3BN3 - chains A and B; structure by X-ray diffraction, 2.10 A resolution.

[Chain A]
Name: Integrin alpha-L
Source organism: Homo sapiens
Notes: fragment: I domain
Reference sequence: P20701 (ITAL_HUMAN); residues 129-307 here correspond to UniProt positions 154-332 (UniProt number = residue number + 25)
Amino-acid sequence (180 residues; each row starts with the number of its first residue):
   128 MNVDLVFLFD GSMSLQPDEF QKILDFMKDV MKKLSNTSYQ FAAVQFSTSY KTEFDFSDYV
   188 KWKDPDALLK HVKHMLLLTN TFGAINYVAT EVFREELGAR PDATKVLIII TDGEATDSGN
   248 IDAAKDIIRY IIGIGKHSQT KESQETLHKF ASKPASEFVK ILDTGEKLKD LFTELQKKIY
Differences from the reference sequence: initiating methionine (128); variant Trp189 (Arg214 in P20701); engineered mutation Ser265 (Phe290 in P20701), Gly292 (Phe317 in P20701)
Ion coordination: Mg2+: Ser139, Ser141, Thr206 (shared with Glu37(B) of chain B)
Reported in the primary citation:
  - Mg2+ coordination through a water molecule: Asp239
  - conformationally variable residues (helix shift, loop rearrangement): Asp239, Leu289, Asp290 to Glu293
  - mutagenesis - F265S/F292G (200,000-fold): increased binding to ICAM-1 (citing earlier work)
  - contacts within the chain: Gly262-Ser265 (hydrogen bond)

[Chain B]
Name: Intercellular adhesion molecule 5
Source organism: Homo sapiens
Notes: fragment: N-terminal, two domains
Reference sequence: Q9UMF0 (ICAM5_HUMAN); residues 1-196 here correspond to UniProt positions 32-227 (UniProt number = residue number + 31)
Amino-acid sequence (196 residues; numbered 1 to 196; the number before each row is that of its first residue):
     1 EPFWADLQPR VAFVERGGSL WLNCSTNCPR PERGGLETSL RRNGTQRGLR WLARQLVDIR
    61 EPETQPVCFF RCARRTLQAR GLIRTFQRPD RVELMPLPPW QPVGENFTLS CRVPGAGPRA
   121 SLTLTLLRGA QELIRRSFAG EPPRARGAVL TATVLARRED HGANFSCRAE LDLRPHGLGL
   181 FENSSAPREL RTFSLS
UniProt features mapped onto this chain:
  - modified residue (Phosphothreonine): Thr151, Thr153
  - glycosylation (N-linked (GlcNAc...) asparagine): Asn23 (high mannose), Asn43, Asn106, Asn164, Asn183
Disulfides: Cys24-Cys68, Cys28-Cys72, Cys111-Cys167
Covalent attachments: N-acetylglucosamine (NAG) linked to Asn23, Asn43, Asn106, Asn164, Asn183
Ion coordination: Mg2+: Glu37 (shared with Ser139(A), Ser141(A), Thr206(A) of chain A)
Reported in the primary citation:
  - Mg2+ coordination: Glu37
  - post-translational modification sites: Asn43
  - specificity-determining residues: Val67 (proposed by the authors, not directly observed)

[How chain A and chain B interact]
Pairs across the interface - 33 pairs, chain A then chain B:
  Ser139(A) - Glu37(B)  hydrogen bond
  Met140(A) - Glu37(B)
  Met140(A) - Thr38(B)
  Met140(A) - Ser39(B)  hydrogen bond (backbone-backbone)
  Met140(A) - Gln65(B)
  Met140(A) - Arg80(B)
  Ser141(A) - Glu37(B)  hydrogen bond
  Ser141(A) - Thr38(B)
  Ser141(A) - Ser39(B)
  Gln143(A) - Ser39(B)
  Pro144(A) - Glu61(B)
  Leu203(A) - Arg80(B)  hydrogen bond (backbone-side chain)
  Leu204(A) - Glu37(B)
  Leu204(A) - Arg80(B)
  Leu205(A) - Glu37(B)
  Leu205(A) - Val67(B)  hydrophobic
  Leu205(A) - Phe69(B)  hydrophobic
  Leu205(A) - Gln78(B)
  Thr206(A) - Glu37(B)  hydrogen bond
  Glu241(A) - Arg42(B)  salt bridge
  Thr243(A) - Arg33(B)  hydrogen bond (backbone-side chain)
  Thr243(A) - Glu37(B)
  Thr243(A) - Phe69(B)
  Asp244(A) - Arg33(B)
  Lys263(A) - Ser39(B)  hydrogen bond (side chain-backbone)
  Lys263(A) - Arg41(B)
  His264(A) - Thr38(B)  hydrogen bond (side chain-backbone)
  His264(A) - Ser39(B)
  His264(A) - Leu40(B)
  His264(A) - Arg42(B)
  Asp297(A) - Arg41(B)  salt bridge
  Thr300(A) - Arg41(B)
  Lys304(A) - Asn43(B)
Also at the interface, not in a pair above, chain A (20 interface residues in all): Leu142, Ser245, Lys296
Also at the interface, not in a pair above, chain B (16 interface residues in all): Thr64, Thr76
From the paper, about this interface:
  - specific contacts: Met140(A)-Val67(B) (hydrophobic contact), Leu205(A)-Val67(B) (hydrophobic contact)
  - interface residues, chain B: Glu37(B), Val67(B)

[In short]
The interface between chain A and chain B involves 20 residues on one side and 16 on the other; the contacts
include 8 hydrogen bonds and 2 salt bridges. Polar pairs include Glu241(A)-Arg42(B), Asp297(A)-Arg41(B) and
Ser139(A)-Glu37(B). The authors report hydrophobic contacts between Met140(A) and Val67(B) and Leu205(A) and
Val67(B). The paper reports that F265S/F292G of chain A increase binding to ICAM-1; interface residues
Glu37(B) and Val67(B).
Here chain A is Integrin alpha-L and chain B is Intercellular adhesion molecule 5, both from Homo sapiens.
Entry 3BN3 (crystal structure of ICAM-5 in complex with aL I domain) was determined by X-ray diffraction.
